Entry 7ORS (X-ray diffraction, 1.80 A resolution); this record covers chains A and P.

Chain A:
Protein: 14-3-3 protein sigma
Source organism: Homo sapiens
Reference sequence: P31947 (1433S_HUMAN); numbering as in UniProt (aligned over 1-248)
Sequence (253 residues; each row starts with the number of its first residue; numbers below 1 keep their minus sign (Gly-4 is residue -4)):
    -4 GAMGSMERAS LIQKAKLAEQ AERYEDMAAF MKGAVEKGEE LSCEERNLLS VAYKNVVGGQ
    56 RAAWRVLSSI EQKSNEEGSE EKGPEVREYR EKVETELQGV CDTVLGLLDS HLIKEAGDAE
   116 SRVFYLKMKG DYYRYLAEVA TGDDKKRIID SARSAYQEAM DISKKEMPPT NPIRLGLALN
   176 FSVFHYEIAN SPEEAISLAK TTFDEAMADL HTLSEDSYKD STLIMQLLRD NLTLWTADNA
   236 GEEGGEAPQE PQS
Unresolved in the structure: 72-73, 77, 232-248
Differences from the reference sequence: expression tag (-4 to 0)
Modified positions: Cys38 (S-hydroxycysteine; CSO)
Swiss-Prot annotation at these positions:
  - site (Interaction with phosphoserine on interacting protein): Arg56, Arg129
  - modified residue (Phosphoserine): Ser5, Ser74, Ser248
Ion coordination: Mg2+ site 1 near Glu2 (its only coordinating residue here); Mg2+ site 2: Glu35, Glu110, Glu188; Mg2+ site 3 near Glu89 (its only coordinating residue here)
Ligand contacts: 0I2 ((4S)-N-[(5-carbamimidoyl-3-phenyl-thiophen-2-yl)methyl]oxepane-4-carboxamide): Glu14, Cys38, Glu39, Asn42, Leu43, Val46, Pro167, Asp215

Chain P:
Protein: Cyclin-dependent kinase inhibitor 1B
Reference sequence: P46527 (CDN1B_HUMAN); numbering as in UniProt (aligned over 187-198)
Sequence (12 residues; each row starts with the number of its first residue):
   187 TPKKPGLRRR QT
Unresolved in the structure: 187-193
Modified positions: Thr198 (phosphothreonine; TPO)
Swiss-Prot annotation at these positions:
  - modified residue (Phosphothreonine): Thr187, Thr198
  - mutagenesis: Thr187 (T187A/D: No change in PKB/AKT1- nor UHMK1-mediated phosphorylation; T187A: Abolishes phosphorylation-dependent ubiquitination), Thr198 (T198A/D: Abolishes PKB/AKT1-mediated phosphorylation. 46% cytoplasmic location. Greatly reduced binding to YWHAQ. Equally reduced binding; when associated with A-10 and A-187. No nuclear import ...)

How chain A and chain P interact:
Pairs across the interface - 21 pairs, chain A then chain P:
  Lys49(A) - Thr198(P)
  Arg56(A) - Arg195(P)
  Arg56(A) - Arg196(P)
  Arg56(A) - Thr198(P)
  Arg60(A) - Arg195(P)
  Arg129(A) - Arg196(P)
  Arg129(A) - Thr198(P)
  Tyr130(A) - Thr198(P)
  Leu174(A) - Gln197(P)
  Leu174(A) - Thr198(P)
  Asn175(A) - Thr198(P)
  Val178(A) - Arg196(P)
  Val178(A) - Gln197(P)
  Val178(A) - Thr198(P)
  Glu182(A) - Arg196(P)  salt bridge
  Leu222(A) - Gln197(P)
  Asp225(A) - Gln197(P)  hydrogen bond
  Asn226(A) - Arg196(P)
  Asn226(A) - Gln197(P)  hydrogen bond (side chain-backbone)
  Leu229(A) - Arg194(P)
  Leu229(A) - Arg196(P)
Other interface residues (no listed pair), chain A (15 interface residues in all): Glu133, Trp230

Overview:
Chain A and chain P form an interface of 15 and 5 residues respectively; the contacts include 2 hydrogen bonds
and 1 salt bridge. Polar pairs include Glu182(A)-Arg196(P), Asp225(A)-Gln197(P) and Asn226(A)-Gln197(P).
Ligands of chain A: compound 0I2. From UniProt: 2 mutagenesis sites on chain P.
Chain A is 14-3-3 protein sigma (Homo sapiens) and chain P is Cyclin-dependent kinase inhibitor 1B; the
structure, Ternary complex of 14-3-3 sigma, p27pT198 phosphopeptide, and WQ147, was determined by X-ray
diffraction.
